PDB entry 6HVX | X-ray diffraction, 2.80 A resolution | chains C and D of the 28 polymer chains in the assembly

Chain C:
Name: Proteasome subunit alpha type-4
Organism: Saccharomyces cerevisiae (strain ATCC 204508 / S288c)
Notes: EC 3.4.25.1
Reference sequence: P40303 (PSA4_YEAST); residues -1 to 252 here correspond to UniProt positions 1-254 (UniProt number = residue number + 2)
Sequence (254 residues; row label = number of the first residue in the row; numbers below 1 keep their minus sign (Met-1 is residue -1)):
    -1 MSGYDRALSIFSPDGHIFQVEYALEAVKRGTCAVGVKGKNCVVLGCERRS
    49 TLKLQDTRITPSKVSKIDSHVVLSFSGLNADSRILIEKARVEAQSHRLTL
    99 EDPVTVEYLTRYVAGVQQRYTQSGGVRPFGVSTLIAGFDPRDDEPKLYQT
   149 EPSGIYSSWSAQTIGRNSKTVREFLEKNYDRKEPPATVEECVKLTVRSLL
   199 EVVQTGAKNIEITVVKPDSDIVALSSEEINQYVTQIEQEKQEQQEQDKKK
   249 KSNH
Not modelled in the structure: -1 to 0, 241-252
Swiss-Prot annotation at these positions:
  - modified residue: Thr58 (Phosphothreonine)

Chain D:
Name: Proteasome subunit alpha type-5
Organism: Saccharomyces cerevisiae (strain ATCC 204508 / S288c)
Notes: EC 3.4.25.1
Reference sequence: P32379 (PSA5_YEAST); residues -7 to 252 here correspond to UniProt positions 1-260 (UniProt number = residue number + 8)
Sequence (260 residues; row label = number of the first residue in the row; numbers below 1 keep their minus sign (Met-7 is residue -7)):
    -7 MFLTRSEYDRGVSTFSPEGRLFQVEYSLEAIKLGSTAIGIATKEGVVLGV
    43 EKRATSPLLESDSIEKIVEIDRHIGCAMSGLTADARSMIEHARTAAVTHN
    93 LYYDEDINVESLTQSVCDLALRFGEGASGEERLMSRPFGVALLIAGHDAD
   143 DGYQLFHAEPSGTFYRYNAKAIGSGSEGAQAELLNEWHSSLTLKEAELLV
   193 LKILKQVMEEKLDENNAQLSCITKQDGFKIYDNEKTAELIKELKEKEAAE
   243 SPEEADVEMS
Not modelled in the structure: -7 to 0, 118-124, 243-252

Chain C / chain D interface:
Pairs across the interface - 63 pairs, chain C then chain D:
  Asp3(C) - Glu117(D)
  Arg4(C) - Glu117(D)
  Ala5(C) - Val4(D)  hydrophobic
  Ala5(C) - Glu117(D)  hydrogen bond (backbone-side chain)
  Ala5(C) - Ser127(D)
  Ser7(C) - Ser127(D)
  Ser7(C) - Arg128(D)
  Ile8(C) - Gln15(D)
  Phe9(C) - Gln15(D)
  Phe9(C) - Tyr18(D)  hydrophobic
  Phe9(C) - Ser19(D)
  Phe9(C) - Ala22(D)  hydrophobic
  Phe9(C) - Leu73(D)  hydrophobic
  Phe9(C) - Arg128(D)
  Phe9(C) - Pro129(D)
  Phe9(C) - Gly131(D)
  Ser10(C) - Tyr18(D)
  Pro11(C) - Tyr18(D)  hydrophobic
  Pro11(C) - Glu21(D)
  Asp12(C) - Glu21(D)
  Gly13(C) - Tyr18(D)
  Gly13(C) - Glu21(D)
  Gly13(C) - Ala22(D)
  His14(C) - Leu25(D)
  Ile15(C) - Leu73(D)  hydrophobic
  Ile15(C) - Arg128(D)
  Lys35(C) - Glu52(D)  salt bridge
  Gln116(C) - Ala75(D)
  Gln116(C) - Asp76(D)
  Gln116(C) - Arg128(D)
  Thr119(C) - Arg128(D)  hydrogen bond (backbone-side chain)
  Gln120(C) - Met126(D)
  Gln120(C) - Ser127(D)  hydrogen bond (backbone-backbone)
  Gln120(C) - Arg128(D)
  Gln120(C) - Phe130(D)
  Ser121(C) - Ser127(D)
  Gly122(C) - Ser127(D)
  Ser151(C) - Ala75(D)
  Gly152(C) - Ala75(D)
  Ile153(C) - Thr74(D)
  Ile153(C) - Ala75(D)
  Ser155(C) - Leu51(D)
  Ser155(C) - Ser55(D)
  Ser156(C) - Leu51(D)
  Ser156(C) - Glu52(D)  hydrogen bond
  Ser156(C) - Ser55(D)  hydrogen bond (backbone-side chain)
  Trp157(C) - Thr47(D)
  Trp157(C) - Ser48(D)
  Trp157(C) - Leu50(D)
  Trp157(C) - Leu51(D)
  Trp157(C) - Glu52(D)
  Ser158(C) - Leu50(D)  hydrogen bond (backbone-backbone)
  Ser158(C) - Glu52(D)  hydrogen bond
  Ala159(C) - Leu50(D)
  Leu173(C) - Leu50(D)  hydrophobic
  Glu174(C) - Ser48(D)  hydrogen bond
  Glu174(C) - Pro49(D)
  Glu174(C) - Leu50(D)
  Tyr177(C) - Leu50(D)  hydrophobic
  Arg179(C) - Pro49(D)  hydrogen bond (side chain-backbone)
  Arg179(C) - Leu50(D)
  Arg179(C) - Leu51(D)  hydrogen bond (side chain-backbone)
  Arg179(C) - Glu52(D)
Other interface residues (no listed pair), chain C (32 interface residues in all): Tyr154, Arg170
Other interface residues (no listed pair), chain D (29 interface residues in all): Asp1, Ser53, Glu57, Ser79

In short:
32 residues of chain C face 29 of chain D across their interface; the contacts include 10 hydrogen bonds and 1
salt bridge. Polar contacts include Lys35(C)-Glu52(D), Ala5(C)-Glu117(D) and Thr119(C)-Arg128(D).
Here chain C is Proteasome subunit alpha type-4 and chain D is Proteasome subunit alpha type-5, both from
Saccharomyces cerevisiae (strain ATCC 204508 / S288c). Entry 6HVX (Yeast 20S proteasome in complex with 4) was
determined by X-ray diffraction, deposited together with 6HTB, 6HTC, 6HTD, 6HTP, 6HTR, 6HUB and 30 further
entries.
